PDB entry 6AT5 | X-ray diffraction, 1.50 A resolution | chains A and C of the 3 polymer chains in the assembly

Chain A:
Name: HLA class I histocompatibility antigen, B-7 alpha chain
Source organism: Homo sapiens
Reference sequence: P01889 (1B07_HUMAN); residues -23 to 338 here correspond to UniProt positions 1-362 (UniProt number = residue number + 24)
Sequence (362 residues; row label = number of the first residue in the row; numbers below 1 keep their minus sign (Met-23 is residue -23)):
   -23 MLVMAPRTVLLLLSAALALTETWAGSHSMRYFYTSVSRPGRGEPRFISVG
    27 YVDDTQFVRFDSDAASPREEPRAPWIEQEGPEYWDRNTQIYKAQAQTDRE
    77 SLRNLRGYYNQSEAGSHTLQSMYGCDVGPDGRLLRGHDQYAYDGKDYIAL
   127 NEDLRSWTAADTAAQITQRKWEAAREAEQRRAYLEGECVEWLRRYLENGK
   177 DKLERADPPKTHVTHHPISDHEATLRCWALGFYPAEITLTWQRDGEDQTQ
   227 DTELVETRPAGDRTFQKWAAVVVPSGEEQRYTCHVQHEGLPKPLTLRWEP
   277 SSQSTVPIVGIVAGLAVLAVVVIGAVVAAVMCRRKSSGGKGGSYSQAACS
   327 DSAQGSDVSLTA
Not modelled in the structure: -23 to 0, 276-338
Cystine bridges: Cys101-Cys164, Cys203-Cys259

Chain C:
Name: Cancer/testis antigen 1 peptide
Reference sequence: P78358 (CTG1B_HUMAN); residues 1-13 here correspond to UniProt positions 60-72 (UniProt number = residue number + 59)
Sequence (13 residues; each row starts with the number of its first residue):
     1 APRGPHGGAASGL
What the authors report for this chain:
  - conformationally variable residues (order/disorder transition): His6 to Gly8

How chain A and chain C interact:
Residue-residue contacts (40):
  Tyr7(A) with Ala1(C), hydrogen bond (side chain-backbone); Pro2(C)
  Tyr9(A) with Pro2(C)
  Arg62(A) with Ala1(C)
  Asn63(A) with Ala1(C); Pro2(C)
  Ile66(A) with Pro2(C); Arg3(C); Gly4(C)
  Tyr67(A) with Pro2(C)
  Thr73(A) with Gly12(C)
  Ser77(A) with Gly12(C); Leu13(C), hydrogen bond (side chain-backbone)
  Asn80(A) with Leu13(C), hydrogen bond (side chain-backbone)
  Tyr84(A) with Leu13(C), hydrogen bond (side chain-backbone)
  Leu95(A) with Leu13(C), hydrophobic
  Tyr99(A) with Pro2(C); Arg3(C), hydrogen bond (side chain-backbone)
  Asp114(A) with Arg3(C), salt bridge
  Tyr116(A) with Arg3(C); Leu13(C), hydrophobic
  Tyr123(A) with Leu13(C), hydrophobic
  Thr143(A) with Leu13(C), hydrogen bond (side chain-backbone)
  Trp147(A) with Ala10(C), hydrogen bond (side chain-backbone); Ser11(C); Gly12(C), hydrogen bond (side chain-backbone); Leu13(C), hydrophobic
  Ala150(A) with Ala10(C), hydrophobic
  Glu152(A) with Arg3(C), salt bridge; Ala10(C); Ser11(C), hydrogen bond
  Gln155(A) with His6(C), hydrogen bond (side chain-backbone); Gly7(C)
  Arg156(A) with Arg3(C); Ser11(C), hydrogen bond (side chain-backbone)
  Tyr159(A) with Ala1(C), hydrogen bond (side chain-backbone); Pro2(C); Arg3(C)
  Trp167(A) with Ala1(C)
  Tyr171(A) with Ala1(C), hydrogen bond (side chain-backbone)
Interface residues without a listed pair, chain A (31 interface residues in all): Met5, Glu45, Tyr59, Ala69, Gln70, Leu81, Lys146
Interface residues without a listed pair, chain C (11 interface residues in all): Pro5

Summary:
31 residues of chain A and 11 residues of chain C are in contact, with 13 hydrogen bonds and 2 salt bridges.
Polar pairs include Asp114(A)-Arg3(C), Glu152(A)-Arg3(C) and Tyr7(A)-Ala1(C). From the paper: conformational
variability at His6(C).
Chain A is HLA class I histocompatibility antigen, B-7 alpha chain (Homo sapiens) and chain C is Cancer/testis
antigen 1 peptide; the structure, Crystal structure of HLA-B*07:02 in complex with an NY-ESO-1 peptide, was
determined by X-ray diffraction, deposited together with 6AT6, 6AVF and 6AVG.
